PDB entry 5B2J | X-ray diffraction, 2.60 A resolution | chains A and I of the 10 polymer chains in the assembly

# Chain A
Name: Histone H3.1
Source organism: Homo sapiens
UniProtKB: P68431 (H31_HUMAN); residues 0-135 here correspond to UniProt positions 1-136 (UniProt number = residue number + 1)
Chain sequence (139 residues; numbered -3 to 135; the number before each row is that of its first residue; numbers below 1 keep their minus sign (Gly-3 is residue -3)):
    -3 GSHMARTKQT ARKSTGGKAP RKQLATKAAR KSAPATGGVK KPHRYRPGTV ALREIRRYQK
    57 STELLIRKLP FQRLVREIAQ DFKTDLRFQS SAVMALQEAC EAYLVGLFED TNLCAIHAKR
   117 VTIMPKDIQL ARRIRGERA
Disordered / not traced: -3 to 36
Sequence notes: expression tag (-3 to -1)
Curated features (UniProtKB/Swiss-Prot):
  - modified residue: Arg2 (Asymmetric dimethylarginine), Thr3 (Phosphothreonine), Lys4 (Allysine), Gln5 (5-glutamyl dopamine), Thr6 (Phosphothreonine), Arg8 (Citrulline), Lys9 (N6,N6,N6-trimethyllysine), Ser10 (ADP-ribosylserine), Thr11 (Phosphothreonine), Lys14 (N6-(2-hydroxyisobutyryl)lysine), Arg17 (Asymmetric dimethylarginine), Lys18 (N6-(2-hydroxyisobutyryl)lysine), Lys23 (N6-(2-hydroxyisobutyryl)lysine), Arg26 (Citrulline), Lys27 (N6,N6,N6-trimethyllysine), Ser28 (ADP-ribosylserine), Lys36 (N6,N6,N6-trimethyllysine), Lys37 (N6-methyllysine), Tyr41 (Phosphotyrosine), Lys56 (N6,N6,N6-trimethyllysine) and 8 more in UniProt
  - lipidation: Lys18 (N6-decanoyllysine)
Reported in the primary citation:
  - conformationally variable residues (helix shift): Leu70 to Phe78

# Chain I
Molecule: 146-nt DNA strand
Source organism: Homo sapiens
Sequence (146 nucleotides; row label = number of the first residue in the row; numbers below 1 keep their minus sign (DA-72 is residue -72)):
   -72 ATCAATATCC ACGTGCCAGT TATACCAAAA GTGTATTTGG AAACTCCTAA CTGAAAAGGC
   -12 ATGTTCACGT GAATTCACGT GAACATGCCT TTTCAGTTAG GAGTTTCCAA ATACACTTTT
    48 GGTATAACTG GCACGTGGAT ATTGAT
Modified / non-standard residues: 5CM (5-methyl-2'-deoxy-cytidine-5'-monophosphate) at position -61, 5CM (5-methyl-2'-deoxy-cytidine-5'-monophosphate) at position -5, 5CM (5-methyl-2'-deoxy-cytidine-5'-monophosphate) at position 5, 5CM (5-methyl-2'-deoxy-cytidine-5'-monophosphate) at position 61
Metal / ion sites: Mn2+ site 1 near DG27 (its only coordinating residue here); Mn2+ site 2 near DG48 (its only coordinating residue here)

# Interface between chain A and chain I
Contacting residue pairs - 24 pairs, chain A then chain I:
  His39(A) - DG71(I)  sugar contact
  Arg40(A) - DG71(I)  sugar contact
  Tyr41(A) - DT70(I)  phosphate contact
  Tyr41(A) - DG71(I)  sugar contact
  Arg42(A) - 5CM_-5(I)  salt bridge to the phosphate
  Arg42(A) - DG71(I)  hydrogen bond to the phosphate
  Pro43(A) - DA-6(I)  phosphate contact
  Pro43(A) - 5CM_-5(I)  sugar contact
  Thr45(A) - DG71(I)  hydrogen bond to the phosphate
  Arg63(A) - DG-14(I)  sugar contact
  Arg63(A) - DC-13(I)  salt bridge to the phosphate
  Arg72(A) - DC-22(I)  salt bridge to the phosphate
  Arg83(A) - DA-23(I)  phosphate contact
  Arg83(A) - DC-22(I)  phosphate contact
  Phe84(A) - DA-23(I)  sugar contact
  Phe84(A) - DC-22(I)  hydrogen bond to the phosphate
  Gln85(A) - DA-23(I)  phosphate contact
  Ser86(A) - DA-23(I)  hydrogen bond to the phosphate
  Arg116(A) - DT-3(I)  phosphate contact
  Arg116(A) - DG-2(I)  phosphate contact
  Val117(A) - DT-3(I)  hydrogen bond to the phosphate
  Thr118(A) - DG-4(I)  phosphate contact
  Thr118(A) - DT-3(I)  hydrogen bond to the phosphate
  Met120(A) - DG-2(I)  phosphate contact
Also at the interface, not in a pair above, chain A (18 interface residues in all): Leu82, Lys115
Also at the interface, not in a pair above, chain I (13 interface residues in all): DT-8, DA72

# Overview
18 residues of chain A and 13 residues of chain I are in contact; the contacts include 6 hydrogen bonds and 3
salt bridges. Polar contacts include Arg42(A)-DG71(I), Thr45(A)-DG71(I) and Phe84(A)-DC-22(I). The paper
reports conformational variability at Leu70(A).
Chain A is Histone H3.1 and chain I is a 146-nt DNA strand, both from Homo sapiens; the structure, Human
nucleosome containing CpG methylated DNA, was determined by X-ray diffraction together with 5B2I from the same
study.
